1T76 - chains A and B; structure by X-ray diffraction, 2.10 A resolution.

Chain A:
Molecule: Androgen receptor
From: Pan troglodytes
Notes: fragment: ligand binding domain
UniProtKB: O97775 (ANDR_PANTR); residues 662-919 here correspond to UniProt positions 654-911 (UniProt number = residue number - 8)
Chain sequence (269 residues; row label = number of the first residue in the row):
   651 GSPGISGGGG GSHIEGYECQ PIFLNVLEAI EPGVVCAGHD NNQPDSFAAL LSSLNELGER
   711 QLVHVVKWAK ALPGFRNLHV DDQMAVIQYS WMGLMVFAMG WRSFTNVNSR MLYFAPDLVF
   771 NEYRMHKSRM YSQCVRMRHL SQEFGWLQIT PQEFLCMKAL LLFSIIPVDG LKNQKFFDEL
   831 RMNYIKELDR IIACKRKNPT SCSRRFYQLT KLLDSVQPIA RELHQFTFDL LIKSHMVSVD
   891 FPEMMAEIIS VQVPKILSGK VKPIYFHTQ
Not modelled in the structure: 651-669, 919
Sequence notes: cloning artifact (651-661)
Ion coordination: Na+ near Glu897 (its only coordinating residue here)
Small-molecule neighbours: 5-alpha-dihydrotestosterone (DHT): Leu701, Leu704, Asn705, Leu707, Gly708, Gln711, Trp741, Met742, Met745, Val746, Met749, Arg752, Phe764, Met780, Met787, Leu873, Phe876, Thr877, Leu880, Phe891
Curated features (UniProtKB/Swiss-Prot):
  - binding site (17beta-hydroxy-5alpha-androstan-3-one): Asn705, Arg752, Thr877
  - site: Lys720 (Interaction with coactivator LXXL and FXXFY motifs), Glu897 (Interaction with coactivator FXXLF and FXXFY motifs)
  - modified residue: Tyr915 (Phosphotyrosine)
  - cross-link (Glycyl lysine isopeptide (Lys-Gly)): Lys845 (interchain with G-Cter in ubiquitin), Lys847 (interchain with G-Cter in ubiquitin)
From the paper describing this entry:
  - specificity-determining residues: Val730, Met734, Ile737 (by similarity / conservation)

Chain B:
Molecule: WxxVW motif peptide
Chain sequence (15 residues; numbered 99 to 113; the number before each row is that of its first residue):
    99 SRWAEVWDDN SKVSR
Not modelled in the structure: 108-113

Chain A / chain B interface:
Pairs across the interface (16; chain A residue first):
  Glu709(A) - Arg100(B)  salt bridge
  Val716(A) - Trp101(B)  hydrophobic
  Lys720(A) - Trp105(B)
  Gln733(A) - Trp105(B)
  Met734(A) - Trp101(B)  hydrogen bond
  Met734(A) - Trp105(B)  hydrophobic
  Ile737(A) - Trp101(B)  hydrophobic
  Ile737(A) - Trp105(B)  hydrophobic
  Gln738(A) - Trp101(B)  hydrogen bond
  Glu893(A) - Arg100(B)
  Met894(A) - Arg100(B)
  Met894(A) - Trp101(B)
  Met894(A) - Val104(B)  hydrophobic
  Glu897(A) - Ser99(B)  hydrogen bond
  Glu897(A) - Trp101(B)
  Ile898(A) - Trp101(B)  hydrophobic
Other interface residues (no listed pair), chain A (13 interface residues in all): Leu712, Val713
From the paper, about this interface:
  - interface residues, chain A: Lys720(A), Glu897(A)

In short:
13 residues of chain A and 5 residues of chain B are in contact, with 3 hydrogen bonds and 1 salt bridge.
Polar pairs include Glu709(A)-Arg100(B), Met734(A)-Trp101(B) and Gln738(A)-Trp101(B). Ligands of chain A:
5-alpha-dihydrotestosterone. UniProt lists 3 residues binding 17beta-hydroxy-5alpha-androstan-3-one on chain
A. From the paper: interface residues Lys720(A) and Glu897(A); specificity determinants Val730(A), Met734(A)
and Ile737(A).
Here chain A is Androgen receptor (Pan troglodytes) and chain B is WxxVW motif peptide. Entry 1T76 (Crystal
structure of the androgen receptor ligand binding domain in complex with a WxxVW motif) was determined by
X-ray diffraction, deposited together with 1T73, 1T74, 1T79, 1T7F, 1T7M and 1T7R.
